6B47 - chains B and M of the 11 polymer chains in the assembly; structure by electron microscopy, 3.20 A resolution.

[Chain B]
Name: CRISPR-associated protein Csy2
Organism: Pseudomonas aeruginosa (strain UCBPP-PA14)
Reference sequence: Q02MM0 (CSY2_PSEAB); residue numbers follow UniProt; this construct covers 1-327
Amino-acid sequence (329 residues; numbered -1 to 327; the number before each row is that of its first residue; numbers below 1 keep their minus sign (Met-1 is residue -1)):
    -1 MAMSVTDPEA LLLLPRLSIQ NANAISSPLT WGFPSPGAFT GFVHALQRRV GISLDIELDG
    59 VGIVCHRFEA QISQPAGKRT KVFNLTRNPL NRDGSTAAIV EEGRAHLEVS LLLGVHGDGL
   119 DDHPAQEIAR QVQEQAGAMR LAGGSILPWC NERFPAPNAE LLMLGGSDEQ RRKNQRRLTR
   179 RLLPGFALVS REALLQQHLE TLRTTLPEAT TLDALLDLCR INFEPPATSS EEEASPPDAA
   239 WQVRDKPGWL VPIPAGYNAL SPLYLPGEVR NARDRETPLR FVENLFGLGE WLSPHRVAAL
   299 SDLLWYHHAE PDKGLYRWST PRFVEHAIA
Not modelled in the structure: -1 to 2, 224-238, 323-327
Differences from the reference sequence: initiating methionine (-1); expression tag (0)

[Chain M]
Molecule: Pseudomonas aeruginosa strain SMC4485 CRISPR repeat sequence
Organism: Pseudomonas aeruginosa
Sequence (60 nucleotides; each row starts with the number of its first residue):
     1 CUAAGAAAUU CACGGCGGGC UUGAUGUCCG CGUCUACCUG GUUCACUGCC GUGUAGGCAG

[How chain B and chain M interact]
Contacting residue pairs (30):
  Asn21(B) - A3(M)  hydrogen bond to the sugar
  Asn21(B) - A4(M)  hydrogen bond to the phosphate
  Pro26(B) - A3(M)  base contact
  Ala36(B) - U2(M)  base contact
  Ala36(B) - A3(M)  phosphate contact
  Gly39(B) - C1(M)  sugar contact
  Gly39(B) - U2(M)  sugar contact
  Phe40(B) - U2(M)  base contact
  Ala43(B) - U2(M)  base contact
  Arg46(B) - C1(M)  base contact
  Thr84(B) - A7(M)  sugar contact
  Thr84(B) - U9(M)  phosphate contact
  Arg85(B) - A7(M)  hydrogen bond to the sugar
  Arg85(B) - A8(M)  hydrogen bond to the sugar
  Arg85(B) - U9(M)  hydrogen bond to the phosphate
  Asn86(B) - A7(M)  base contact
  Asn86(B) - A8(M)  phosphate contact
  Pro87(B) - A7(M)  phosphate contact
  Pro87(B) - A8(M)  phosphate contact
  Glu100(B) - A6(M)  base contact
  Glu100(B) - A7(M)  base contact
  Met137(B) - U2(M)  base contact
  Arg138(B) - U2(M)  hydrogen bond to the base
  Arg138(B) - G5(M)  salt bridge to the phosphate
  Arg138(B) - A6(M)  salt bridge to the phosphate
  Leu139(B) - U2(M)  base contact
  Gly141(B) - G5(M)  phosphate contact
  Arg271(B) - U2(M)  salt bridge to the phosphate
  Arg271(B) - A4(M)  hydrogen bond to the base
  Asn282(B) - A3(M)  hydrogen bond to the base
Interface residues without a listed pair, chain B (24 interface residues in all): Ser25, Gly35, His42, Arg102, Ala140, Tyr255
Interface residues without a listed pair, chain M (10 interface residues in all): U10

[In short]
24 residues of chain B face 10 of chain M across their interface; the contacts include 8 hydrogen bonds and 3
salt bridges. Polar pairs include Arg138(B)-U2(M), Arg271(B)-A4(M) and Asn282(B)-A3(M).
Here chain B is CRISPR-associated protein Csy2 (Pseudomonas aeruginosa (strain UCBPP-PA14)) and chain M is
Pseudomonas aeruginosa strain SMC4485 CRISPR repeat sequence (Pseudomonas aeruginosa). Entry 6B47 (Cryo-EM
structure of Type I-F CRISPR crRNA-guided Csy surveillance complex with bound anti-CRISPR protein AcrF2) was
determined by electron microscopy together with 6B44, 6B45, 6B46 and 6B48 from the same study.
